PDB entry 9E1L | electron microscopy, 3.15 A resolution | chains E and J of the 11 polymer chains in the assembly

# Chain E
Molecule: Histone H3.2
Source organism: Xenopus laevis
UniProtKB: P84233 (H32_XENLA); residues 0-135 here correspond to UniProt positions 1-136 (UniProt number = residue number + 1)
Chain sequence (136 residues; numbered 0 to 135; the number before each row is that of its first residue; numbering starts at 0):
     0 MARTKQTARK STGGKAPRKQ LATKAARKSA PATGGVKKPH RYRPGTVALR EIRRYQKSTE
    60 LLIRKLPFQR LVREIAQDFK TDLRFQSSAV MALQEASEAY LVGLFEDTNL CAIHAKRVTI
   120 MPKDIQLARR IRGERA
Unresolved in the structure: 0-37, 134-135
Curated features (UniProtKB/Swiss-Prot):
  - modified residue: Arg2 (Asymmetric dimethylarginine), Thr3 (Phosphothreonine), Lys4 (Allysine), Gln5 (5-glutamyl dopamine), Thr6 (Phosphothreonine), Arg8 (Citrulline), Lys9 (N6,N6,N6-trimethyllysine), Ser10 (ADP-ribosylserine), Thr11 (Phosphothreonine), Lys14 (N6-(2-hydroxyisobutyryl)lysine), Arg17 (Asymmetric dimethylarginine), Lys18 (N6-(2-hydroxyisobutyryl)lysine), Lys23 (N6-(2-hydroxyisobutyryl)lysine), Arg26 (Citrulline), Lys27 (N6,N6,N6-trimethyllysine), Ser28 (ADP-ribosylserine), Lys36 (N6,N6,N6-trimethyllysine), Lys37 (N6-methyllysine), Tyr41 (Phosphotyrosine), Lys56 (N6,N6,N6-trimethyllysine) and 8 more in UniProt
  - lipidation: Cys110 (S-palmitoyl cysteine)

# Chain J
Molecule: 152-nt DNA strand
Source organism: Homo sapiens
Sequence (152 nucleotides; numbered -75 to 76; the number before each row is that of its first residue; numbers below 1 keep their minus sign (DC-75 is residue -75)):
   -75 CCCTGGAGAA TCCCGGTGCC GAGGCCGCTC AATTGGTCGT AGACAGCTCT AGCACCGCTT
   -15 AAACGCACGT ACGCGCTGTC CCCCGCGTTT TAACCGCCAA GGGGATTACT CCCTAGTCTC
    45 CAGGCACGTG TCAGATATAT ACATCCTGTG CA
Unresolved in the structure: -75

# Interface between chain E and chain J
Residue-residue contacts - 21 pairs, chain E then chain J:
  Arg40(E) - DG9(J)  hydrogen bond to the base
  Arg40(E) - DC10(J)  hydrogen bond to the sugar
  Tyr41(E) - DA-66(J)  sugar contact
  Tyr41(E) - DG9(J)  sugar contact
  Tyr41(E) - DC10(J)  hydrogen bond to the phosphate
  Arg42(E) - DG9(J)  sugar contact
  Pro43(E) - DC8(J)  phosphate contact
  Pro43(E) - DG9(J)  phosphate contact
  Gly44(E) - DG9(J)  hydrogen bond to the phosphate
  Thr45(E) - DG9(J)  phosphate contact
  Val46(E) - DG9(J)  phosphate contact
  Val46(E) - DC10(J)  phosphate contact
  Ala47(E) - DG9(J)  phosphate contact
  Arg49(E) - DA-66(J)  sugar contact
  Arg63(E) - DC18(J)  salt bridge to the phosphate
  Lys64(E) - DC18(J)  phosphate contact
  Leu65(E) - DA17(J)  phosphate contact
  Leu65(E) - DC18(J)  hydrogen bond to the phosphate
  Pro66(E) - DA17(J)  sugar contact
  Arg69(E) - DA17(J)  salt bridge to the phosphate
  Arg83(E) - DG27(J)  sugar contact
Interface residues without a listed pair, chain J (9 interface residues in all): DT-65, DG26

# In short
15 residues of chain E and 9 residues of chain J are in contact; the contacts include 5 hydrogen bonds and 2
salt bridges. Among the polar pairs are Arg40(E)-DG9(J), Arg40(E)-DC10(J) and Tyr41(E)-DC10(J).
Chain E is Histone H3.2 (Xenopus laevis) and chain J is a 152-nt DNA strand (Homo sapiens); the structure,
Snf2h bound nucleosome complex - ClassA1, was determined by electron microscopy together with 9E1M, 9E1N,
9E1O, 9E1P, 9E1Q, 9E1R and 4 further entries from the same study.
